PDB entry 8R7F | X-ray diffraction, 1.98 A resolution | chains D and E of the 4 polymer chains in the assembly

== Chain D ==
Molecule: 16-nt DNA strand
Sequence (16 nucleotides; row label = number of the first residue in the row):
     1 CTAATTGCCC GTTTAG

== Chain E ==
Protein: BarH-like 2 homeobox protein
From: Homo sapiens
UniProt: Q9NY43 (BARH2_HUMAN); numbering as in UniProt (aligned over 230-292)
Sequence (63 residues; numbered 230 to 292; the number before each row is that of its first residue):
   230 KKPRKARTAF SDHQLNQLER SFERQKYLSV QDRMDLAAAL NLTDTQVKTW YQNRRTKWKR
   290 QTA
Swiss-Prot annotation at these positions:
  - DNA-binding region: Pro232 to Thr291 (Homeobox)

== How chain D and chain E interact ==
Residue-residue contacts (19; chain D residue first):
  DT2(D) - Arg236(E)  hydrogen bond to the base
  DT2(D) - Lys286(E)  salt bridge to the phosphate
  DT2(D) - Arg289(E)  base contact
  DA3(D) - Arg233(E)  base contact
  DA3(D) - Arg236(E)  hydrogen bond to the sugar
  DA3(D) - Thr237(E)  hydrogen bond to the phosphate
  DA3(D) - Phe239(E)  phosphate contact
  DA3(D) - Trp279(E)  phosphate contact
  DA3(D) - Asn282(E)  hydrogen bond to the base
  DA4(D) - Arg233(E)  hydrogen bond to the base
  DA4(D) - Lys234(E)  phosphate contact
  DA4(D) - Ala235(E)  phosphate contact
  DA4(D) - Arg236(E)  sugar contact
  DA4(D) - Thr237(E)  hydrogen bond to the phosphate
  DA4(D) - Thr278(E)  base contact
  DA4(D) - Asn282(E)  hydrogen bond to the base
  DT5(D) - Arg233(E)  phosphate contact
  DT5(D) - Lys234(E)  salt bridge to the phosphate
  DT6(D) - Lys231(E)  phosphate contact
Also at the interface, not in a pair above, chain D (6 interface residues in all): DC1
Also at the interface, not in a pair above, chain E (14 interface residues in all): Pro232, Leu244

== Summary ==
The interface between chain D and chain E involves 6 residues on one side and 14 on the other; the contacts
include 7 hydrogen bonds and 2 salt bridges. Among the polar pairs are DT2(D)-Arg236(E), DA3(D)-Asn282(E) and
DA4(D)-Arg233(E).
Chain D is a 16-nt DNA strand and chain E is BarH-like 2 homeobox protein (Homo sapiens); the structure,
Transcription factor BARHL2 homodimer with spacing two bp, was determined by X-ray diffraction, deposited
together with 8R7Z.
